Entry 7DUQ (electron microscopy, 2.50 A resolution); this record covers chains R and B of the 6 polymer chains in the assembly.

# Chain R
Name: Glucagon-like peptide 1 receptor
From: Homo sapiens
UniProtKB: P43220 (GLP1R_HUMAN); numbering as in UniProt (aligned over 24-463)
Amino-acid sequence (440 residues; row label = number of the first residue in the row):
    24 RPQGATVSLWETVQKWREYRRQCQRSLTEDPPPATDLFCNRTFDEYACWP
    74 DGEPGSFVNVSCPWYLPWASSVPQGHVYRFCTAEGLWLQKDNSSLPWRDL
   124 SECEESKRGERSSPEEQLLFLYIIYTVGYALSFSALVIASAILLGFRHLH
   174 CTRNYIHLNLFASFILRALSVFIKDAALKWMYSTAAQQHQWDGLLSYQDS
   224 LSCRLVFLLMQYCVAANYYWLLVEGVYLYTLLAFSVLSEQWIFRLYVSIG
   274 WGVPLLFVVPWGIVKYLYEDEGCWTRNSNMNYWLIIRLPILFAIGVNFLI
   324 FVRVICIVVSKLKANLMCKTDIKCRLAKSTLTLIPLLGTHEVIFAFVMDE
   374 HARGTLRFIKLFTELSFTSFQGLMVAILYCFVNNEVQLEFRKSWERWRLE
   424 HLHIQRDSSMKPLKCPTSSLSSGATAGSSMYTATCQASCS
Unresolved in the structure: 24-28, 130-135, 339-343, 424-463
Disulfide bonds: Cys46-Cys71, Cys62-Cys104, Cys85-Cys126, Cys226-Cys296
Covalent attachments: N-tert-butyl-6,7-bis(chloranyl)quinoxalin-2-amine (HNO) linked to Cys347
Ligand contacts: HNO (N-tert-butyl-6,7-bis(chloranyl)quinoxalin-2-amine): Lys346, Ala350, Lys351
From the paper describing this entry:
  - binding site for HNO: Cys347
  - contacts within the chain: Arg176-Glu408 (salt bridge)
  - conformationally variable residues (domain motion): Pro90
  - mutagenesis - V332A, K346A, C347A, L349A: decreased signaling in response to HNO
  - mutagenesis - C347A: unchanged signaling with Glucagon-like peptide 1
  - mutagenesis - A350W, K351A: abolished signaling in response to HNO
  - mutagenesis - V332A, K346A, L349A: decreased signaling with Glucagon-like peptide 1
  - mutagenesis - C347A: unchanged signaling in response to GLP-1
  - mutagenesis - V332A, K346A, L349A: decreased signaling in response to GLP-1

# Chain B
Name: Guanine nucleotide-binding protein G(I)/G(S)/G(T) subunit beta-1
From: Rattus norvegicus
UniProtKB: P54311 (GBB1_RAT); residues 2-340 here = UniProt positions 2-340
Amino-acid sequence (345 residues; numbered -4 to 340; the number before each row is that of its first residue; numbers below 1 keep their minus sign (Met-4 is residue -4)):
    -4 MGSLLQSELDQLRQEAEQLKNQIRDARKACADATLSQITNNIDPVGRIQM
    46 RTRRTLRGHLAKIYAMHWGTDSRLLVSASQDGKLIIWDSYTTNKVHAIPL
    96 RSSWVMTCAYAPSGNYVACGGLDNICSIYNLKTREGNVRVSRELAGHTGY
   146 LSCCRFLDDNQIVTSSGDTTCALWDIETGQQTTTFTGHTGDVMSLSLAPD
   196 TRLFVSGACDASAKLWDVREGMCRQTFTGHESDINAICFFPNGNAFATGS
   246 DDATCRLFDLRADQELMTYSHDNIICGITSVSFSKSGRLLLAGYDDFNCN
   296 VWDALKADRAGVLAGHDNRVSCLGVTDDGMAVATGSWDSFLKIWN
Unresolved in the structure: -4 to 2
Sequence notes: initiating methionine (-4); expression tag (-3 to 1)
UniProt features mapped onto this chain:
  - modified residue: Ser2 (N-acetylserine), His266 (Phosphohistidine)

# How chain R and chain B interact
Contacting residue pairs (9; chain R residue first):
  Arg170(R) - Arg52(B)
  His171(R) - Asp312(B)  salt bridge
  Glu412(R) - Asp312(B)
  Lys415(R) - Asp312(B)  salt bridge
  Arg419(R) - Ala309(B)
  Arg419(R) - Gly310(B)
  Leu422(R) - Val307(B)  hydrophobic
  Glu423(R) - Arg42(B)  hydrogen bond (backbone-side chain)
  Glu423(R) - Arg46(B)  salt bridge
Interface features reported in the paper:
  - residue pairs: Glu423(R)-Arg46(B) (salt bridge)

# Summary
Chain R and chain B each contribute 7 residues to their interface; the contacts include 1 hydrogen bond and 3
salt bridges. Among the polar pairs are His171(R)-Asp312(B), Lys415(R)-Asp312(B) and Glu423(R)-Arg46(B). The
authors report a salt bridge between Glu423(R) and Arg46(B). The paper reports a binding site for HNO at
Cys347(R); V332A, K346A and C347A of chain R, among others, reduce signaling in response to HNO; 6
substitutions were tested in all.
Here chain R is Glucagon-like peptide 1 receptor (Homo sapiens) and chain B is Guanine nucleotide-binding
protein G(I)/G(S)/G(T) subunit beta-1 (Rattus norvegicus). Entry 7DUQ (Cryo-EM structure of the compound 2 and
GLP-1-bound human GLP-1 receptor-Gs complex) was determined by electron microscopy (same publication as 7DUR,
7EVM and 7E14).
